Entry 2PQ2 (X-ray diffraction, 1.82 A resolution); this record covers chains A and B.

== Chain A ==
Molecule: Proteinase K
Source organism: Engyodontium album
Notes: EC 3.4.21.64
UniProtKB: P06873 (PRTK_TRIAL); residues 1-279 here correspond to UniProt positions 106-384 (UniProt number = residue number + 105)
Sequence (279 residues; each row starts with the number of its first residue):
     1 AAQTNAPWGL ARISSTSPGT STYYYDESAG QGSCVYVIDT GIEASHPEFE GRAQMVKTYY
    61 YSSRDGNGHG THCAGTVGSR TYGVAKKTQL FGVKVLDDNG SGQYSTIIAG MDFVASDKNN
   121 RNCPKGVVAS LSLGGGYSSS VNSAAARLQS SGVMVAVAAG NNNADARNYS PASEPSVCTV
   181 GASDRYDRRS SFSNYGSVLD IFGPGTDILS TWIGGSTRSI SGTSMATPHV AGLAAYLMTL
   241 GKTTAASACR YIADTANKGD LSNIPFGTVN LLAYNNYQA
Cystine bridges: Cys34-Cys123, Cys178-Cys249
Construct notes: engineered mutation Asp207 (Ser312 in P06873)
Metal / ion sites: Ca2+: Pro175, Val177, Asp200
Swiss-Prot annotation at these positions:
  - active site (Charge relay system): Asp39, His69, Ser224
  - binding site (Ca(2+)): Thr16, Pro175, Val177, Asp200, Asp260

== Chain B ==
Molecule: GALAG peptide
Sequence (5 residues; each row starts with the number of its first residue):
     1 GALAG

== Interface between chain A and chain B ==
Residue-residue contacts (33; chain A residue first):
  Ser132(A) with Ala4(B)
  Leu133(A) with Gly1(B), hydrogen bond (backbone-backbone); Ala4(B)
  Gly134(A) with Gly1(B); Ala2(B); Ala4(B)
  Gly135(A) with Ala2(B)
  Ala158(A) with Gly1(B), hydrogen bond (backbone-backbone); Ala4(B), hydrophobic
  Ala159(A) with Gly1(B); Ala2(B)
  Gly160(A) with Gly1(B); Ala2(B); Leu3(B); Ala4(B)
  Asn161(A) with Ala2(B); Leu3(B); Ala4(B); Gly5(B), hydrogen bond (side chain-backbone)
  Asn162(A) with Ala2(B); Leu3(B)
  Tyr169(A) with Gly1(B); Ala2(B), hydrophobic
  Ser170(A) with Gly1(B)
  Pro171(A) with Gly1(B)
  Ala172(A) with Gly1(B)
  Asn194(A) with Ala2(B)
  Ser221(A) with Gly5(B)
  Gly222(A) with Gly5(B)
  Thr223(A) with Ala4(B); Gly5(B), hydrogen bond (side chain-backbone)
  Ser224(A) with Ala4(B), hydrogen bond (side chain-backbone); Gly5(B), hydrogen bond (side chain-backbone)
Interface residues without a listed pair, chain A (20 interface residues in all): His69, Met225

== Overview ==
Chain A and chain B form an interface of 20 and 5 residues respectively; the contacts include 6 hydrogen
bonds. Among the polar pairs are Asn161(A)-Gly5(B), Thr223(A)-Gly5(B) and Ser224(A)-Ala4(B). From UniProt: 3
active-site residues and 5 Ca2+-binding residues on chain A.
Chain A is Proteinase K (Engyodontium album) and chain B is GALAG peptide; the structure, Structure of serine
proteinase K complex with a highly flexible hydrophobic peptide at 1.8A resolution, was determined by X-ray
diffraction.
